4ZMS - chains A and B; structure by X-ray diffraction, 1.90 A resolution.

Chain A (and B):
Molecule: Response regulator
From: Streptococcus pneumoniae (strain ATCC BAA-255 / R6)
Notes: chain B of this document is another copy of the same molecule, construct and numbering; everything in this record applies to it too
UniProtKB: Q8DNC2 (Q8DNC2_STRR6); residue numbers follow UniProt; this construct covers 1-199
Amino-acid sequence (207 residues; row label = number of the first residue in the row; numbers below 1 keep their minus sign (Gly-7 is residue -7)):
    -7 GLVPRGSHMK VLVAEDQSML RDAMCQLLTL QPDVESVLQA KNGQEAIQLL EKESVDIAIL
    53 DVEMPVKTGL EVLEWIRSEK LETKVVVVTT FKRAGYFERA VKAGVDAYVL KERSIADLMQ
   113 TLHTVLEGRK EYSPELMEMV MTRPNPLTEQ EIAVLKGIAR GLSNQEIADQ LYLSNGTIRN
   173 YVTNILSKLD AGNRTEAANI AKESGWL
Sequence notes: expression tag (-7 to 0)
Ion coordination: Mg2+: Asp8, Asp53, Glu55
Residues lining bound ligands:
  - 4QT (5-amino-2,4,6-tribromobenzene-1,3-diyl dihydroperoxide): Phe83, Lys84, Arg85
  - beryllium trifluoride (BEF): Asp8, Asp53, Val54, Glu55, Val80, Thr81, Thr82, Phe83, Lys103

Interface between chain A and chain B:
Pairs across the interface (32; chain A residue first):
  Gln9(A) - Leu12(B)
  Gln9(A) - Thr82(B)
  Gln9(A) - Lys103(B)
  Ser10(A) - Lys103(B)  hydrogen bond (backbone-backbone)
  Ser10(A) - Glu104(B)
  Met11(A) - Val80(B)  hydrophobic
  Met11(A) - Lys103(B)  hydrogen bond (backbone-backbone)
  Met11(A) - Arg105(B)
  Met11(A) - Ile107(B)  hydrophobic
  Leu12(A) - Gln9(B)
  Leu12(A) - Leu12(B)  hydrophobic
  Asp14(A) - Ser106(B)
  Asp14(A) - Ile107(B)  hydrogen bond (side chain-backbone)
  Ala15(A) - Ala15(B)  hydrophobic
  Ala15(A) - Leu19(B)  hydrophobic
  Ala15(A) - Ile107(B)  hydrophobic
  Gln18(A) - Leu19(B)
  Gln18(A) - Ile107(B)
  Leu19(A) - Ala15(B)  hydrophobic
  Leu19(A) - Gln18(B)
  Leu19(A) - Leu19(B)  hydrophobic
  Val80(A) - Met11(B)  hydrophobic
  Thr82(A) - Gln9(B)
  Lys103(A) - Gln9(B)
  Lys103(A) - Ser10(B)
  Lys103(A) - Met11(B)  hydrogen bond (backbone-backbone)
  Glu104(A) - Ser10(B)
  Arg105(A) - Met11(B)  hydrogen bond (backbone-backbone)
  Ser106(A) - Met11(B)
  Ser106(A) - Asp14(B)
  Ile107(A) - Met11(B)  hydrophobic
  Ile107(A) - Asp14(B)  hydrogen bond (backbone-side chain)
Interface residues without a listed pair, chain A (20 interface residues in all): Met16, Leu22, Leu102, Ala108, Leu110
Interface residues without a listed pair, chain B (20 interface residues in all): Met16, Leu22, Leu102, Ala108, Leu110

Summary:
Chain A and chain B each contribute 20 residues to their interface, with 6 hydrogen bonds. Among the polar
pairs are Asp14(A)-Ile107(B), Ser10(A)-Lys103(B) and Met11(A)-Lys103(B). Bound to chain A: beryllium
trifluoride and compound 4QT. Asp8(A), Asp53(A) and Glu55(A) form the Mg2+ site.
Both chains are Response regulator (Streptococcus pneumoniae (strain ATCC BAA-255 / R6)). Entry 4ZMS
(Structure of the full-length response regulator spr1814 in complex with a phosphate analogue and B3C) was
determined by X-ray diffraction.
